Entry 1VSU (X-ray diffraction, 2.20 A resolution); this record covers chains B and C of the 4 polymer chains in the assembly.

Chain B (and C):
Name: Glyceraldehyde-3-phosphate dehydrogenase
Source organism: Cryptosporidium parvum
Notes: EC 1.2.1.12; chain C of this document is another copy of the same molecule, construct and numbering; everything in this record applies to it too
Reference sequence: Q7YYQ9 (Q7YYQ9_CRYPV); residue numbers follow UniProt; this construct covers 1-339
Amino-acid sequence (359 residues; row label = number of the first residue in the row; numbers below 1 keep their minus sign (Met-19 is residue -19)):
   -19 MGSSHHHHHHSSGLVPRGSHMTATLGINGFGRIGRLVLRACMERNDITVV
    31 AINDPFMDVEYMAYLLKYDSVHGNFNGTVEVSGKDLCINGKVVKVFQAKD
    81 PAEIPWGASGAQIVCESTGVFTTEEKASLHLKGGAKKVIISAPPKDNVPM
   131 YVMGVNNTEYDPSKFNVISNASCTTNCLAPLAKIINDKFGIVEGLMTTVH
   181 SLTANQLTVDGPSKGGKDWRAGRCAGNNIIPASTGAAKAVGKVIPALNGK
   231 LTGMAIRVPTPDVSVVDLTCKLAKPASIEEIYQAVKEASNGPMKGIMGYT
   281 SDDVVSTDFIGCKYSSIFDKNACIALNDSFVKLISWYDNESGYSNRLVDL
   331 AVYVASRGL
Not modelled in the structure: -19 to 1, 185-197
Construct notes: expression tag (-19 to 0)
Reported in the primary citation:
  - mutagenesis - C153S (450 fold): decreased catalytic activity
  - catalytic residues: Cys153 (citing earlier work)

Interface between chain B and chain C:
Contacting residue pairs (20; chain B residue first):
  Glu40(B) with Trp199(C)
  Tyr41(B) with Trp199(C)
  Tyr44(B) with Trp199(C), hydrophobic; Arg203(C), hydrogen bond
  Tyr48(B) with Arg203(C)
  Asp49(B) with Arg203(C)
  Ser50(B) with Arg203(C), hydrogen bond; Cys204(C); Asn207(C), hydrogen bond (backbone-side chain); Asn208(C), hydrogen bond
  Trp199(B) with Glu40(C); Tyr41(C); Tyr44(C)
  Arg203(B) with Tyr44(C), hydrogen bond; Tyr48(C); Asp49(C); Ser50(C), hydrogen bond
  Cys204(B) with Ser50(C)
  Asn207(B) with Ser50(C), hydrogen bond (side chain-backbone)
  Asn208(B) with Ser50(C), hydrogen bond
Other interface residues (no listed pair), chain B (13 interface residues in all): Arg200, Pro241
Other interface residues (no listed pair), chain C (13 interface residues in all): Arg200, Pro241

In short:
Chain B and chain C each contribute 13 residues to their interface; the contacts include 8 hydrogen bonds.
Polar contacts include Tyr44(B)-Arg203(C), Ser50(B)-Arg203(C) and Ser50(B)-Asn207(C). The paper reports the
catalytic residue Cys153(B); C153S of chain B reduces catalytic activity.
Both chains are Glyceraldehyde-3-phosphate dehydrogenase (Cryptosporidium parvum). Entry 1VSU (Crystal
Structure of Apo-glyceraldehyde 3-phosphate dehydrogenase from Cryptosporidium parvum) was determined by X-ray
diffraction, deposited together with 1VSV and 3CIF.
